8W8M - chains T1 and S1 of the 102 polymer chains in the assembly; structure by electron microscopy, 3.28 A resolution.

# Chain T1 (and S1)
Protein: Myeloid differentiation primary response protein MyD88
From: Homo sapiens
Notes: chain S1 of this document is another copy of the same molecule, construct and numbering; everything in this record applies to it too
Reference sequence: Q99836 (MYD88_HUMAN); residues 153-296 here = UniProt positions 153-296
Sequence (144 residues; row label = number of the first residue in the row):
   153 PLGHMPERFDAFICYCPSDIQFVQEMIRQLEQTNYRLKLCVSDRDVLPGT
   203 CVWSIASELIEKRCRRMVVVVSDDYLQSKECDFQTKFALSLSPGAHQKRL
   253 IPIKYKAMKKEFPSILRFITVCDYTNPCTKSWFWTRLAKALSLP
Disordered / not traced: 153-158, 245-247
Swiss-Prot annotation at these positions:
  - modified residue: Ser244 (Phosphoserine)
  - natural variant: Met178 (M178I: Found in hematological malignancies; uncertain significance), Arg196 (R196C: In IMD68), Val204 (V204F: Found in hematological malignancies; uncertain significance), Trp205 (W205R: Found in hematological malignancies; uncertain significance), Ser206 (S206C: Found in hematological malignancies; uncertain significance), Ile207 (I207T: Found in hematological malignancies; uncertain significance), Ser209 (S209R: Found in hematological malignancies; uncertain significance), Met219 (M219T: Found in hematological malignancies; uncertain significance), Ser230 (S230N: Found in hematological malignancies; uncertain significance), Leu252 (L252P: In WM1; uncertain significance), Thr281 (T281P: Found in hematological malignancies; uncertain significance)
  - mutagenesis: Ile179 (I179N: In Pococurante (Poc); abolished MYD88-dependent sensing of most Toll-like receptor (TLR) ligands), Arg196 (R196A: Reduced interaction with TIRAP, and strongly reduced activity. Strongly reduced interaction with TIRAP; when associated with A-288), Asp197 (D197A: Slightly reduced activity), Cys203 (C203S: Abolished interaction with E.coli TcpC without affecting ability to promote Toll-like receptor (TLR)-mediated cytokine production; when associated with S-280), Arg217 (R217A: Strongly reduced activity), Cys280 (C280S: Abolished interaction with E.coli TcpC without affecting ability to promote Toll-like receptor (TLR)-mediated cytokine production; when associated with S-203), Lys282 (K282A: Slightly reduced activity), Arg288 (R288A: Slightly reduced activity, and reduced interaction with TIRAP. Strongly reduced interaction with TIRAP; when associated with A-196)
From the paper describing this entry:
  - self-association interface (contacts with another copy of this molecule): Phe235
  - mutagenesis - R196A, R196C, V198A, K238A, L241A, I267A, R269A, F270A, W284A: increased signaling
  - disease-associated variants - L252P: increased signaling (citing earlier work)
  - mutagenesis - P200A, K238A: decreased signaling
  - mutagenesis - N186A, Y187A, R188A: unchanged signaling

# Chain T1 / chain S1 interface
Contacting residue pairs (26; chain T1 residue first):
  Lys250(T1) - Leu199(S1)
  Lys250(T1) - Pro200(S1)  hydrogen bond (side chain-backbone)
  Lys250(T1) - Gly201(S1)
  Lys250(T1) - Thr202(S1)
  Leu252(T1) - Gly201(S1)
  Phe270(T1) - Thr202(S1)
  Phe270(T1) - Cys203(S1)
  Phe270(T1) - Val204(S1)
  Phe270(T1) - Trp205(S1)
  Ile271(T1) - Gly201(S1)
  Ile271(T1) - Thr202(S1)
  Thr272(T1) - Leu199(S1)
  Thr272(T1) - Pro200(S1)
  Thr272(T1) - Gly201(S1)  hydrogen bond (side chain-backbone)
  Thr272(T1) - Thr202(S1)  hydrogen bond
  Thr272(T1) - Val204(S1)
  Cys274(T1) - Pro200(S1)  hydrophobic
  Cys280(T1) - Ile172(S1)  hydrophobic
  Cys280(T1) - Gln173(S1)
  Trp284(T1) - Asp195(S1)
  Trp284(T1) - Arg196(S1)
  Arg288(T1) - Asp195(S1)
  Arg288(T1) - Val198(S1)  hydrogen bond (side chain-backbone)
  Arg288(T1) - Leu199(S1)
  Lys291(T1) - Leu199(S1)
  Leu295(T1) - Leu199(S1)  hydrophobic
Other interface residues (no listed pair), chain T1 (15 interface residues in all): Ile253, Val273, Thr281, Ala292
Other interface residues (no listed pair), chain S1 (13 interface residues in all): Gln176

# In short
The interface between chain T1 and chain S1 involves 15 residues on one side and 13 on the other; the contacts
include 4 hydrogen bonds. Among the polar pairs are Lys250(T1)-Pro200(S1), Thr272(T1)-Gly201(S1) and
Thr272(T1)-Thr202(S1). From the paper: R196A, R196C and V198A of chain T1, among others, increase signaling; a
self-association interface involving Phe235(T1); 14 substitutions were tested in all.
Chain T1 and chain S1 are both Myeloid differentiation primary response protein MyD88 (Homo sapiens); the
structure, Cryo-EM structure of helical filament of MyD88 TIR, was determined by electron microscopy (same
publication as 8YYM).
